Entry 5L8M (X-ray diffraction, 2.10 A resolution); this record covers chain A.

Chain A:
Molecule: Bacteriophytochrome
Organism: Deinococcus radiodurans
Notes: EC 2.7.13.3
UniProtKB: Q9RZA4 (BPHY_DEIRA); numbering as in UniProt (aligned over 1-321)
Amino-acid sequence (343 residues; numbered -13 to 329; the number before each row is that of its first residue; numbers below 1 keep their minus sign (Met-13 is residue -13)):
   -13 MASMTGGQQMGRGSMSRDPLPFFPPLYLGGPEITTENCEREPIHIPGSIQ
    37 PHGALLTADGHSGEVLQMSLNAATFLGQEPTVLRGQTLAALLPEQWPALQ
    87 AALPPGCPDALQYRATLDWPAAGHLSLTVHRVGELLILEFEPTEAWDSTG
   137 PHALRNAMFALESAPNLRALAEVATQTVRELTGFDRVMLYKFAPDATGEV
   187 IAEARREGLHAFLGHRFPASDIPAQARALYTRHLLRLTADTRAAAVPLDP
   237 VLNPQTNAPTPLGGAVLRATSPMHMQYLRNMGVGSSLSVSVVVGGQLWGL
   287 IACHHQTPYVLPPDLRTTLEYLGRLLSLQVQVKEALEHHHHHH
Not modelled in the structure: -13 to 6, 108-109, 131-139, 323-329
Covalent attachments: 2(R),3(E)- phytochromobilin (LBV) linked to Cys24
Differences from the reference sequence: initiating methionine (-13); expression tag (-12 to 0, 322-329)
Small-molecule neighbours: 2(R),3(E)- phytochromobilin (LBV; 3-[2-[(Z)-[3-(2-carboxyethyl)-5-[(Z)-(4-ethenyl-3-methyl-5-oxidanylidene-pyrrol-2-ylidene)methyl]-4-methyl-pyrrol-1-ium -2-ylidene]methyl]-5-[(Z)-[(3E)-3-ethylidene-4-methyl-5-oxidanylidene-pyrrolidin-2-ylidene]methyl]-4-methyl-1H-pyrrol-3- yl]propanoic acid): Thr20, Thr21, Glu27, Ile29, Met174, Tyr176, Val186, Phe198, Phe203, Ser206, Asp207, Ile208, Pro209, Ala212, Tyr216, Arg222, Arg254, Ala255, Thr256, Ser257, Met259, His260, Tyr263, Leu264, Met267, Ser272, Leu273, Ser274, Leu286, Ala288, His290
From the paper describing this entry:
  - conformationally variable residues: Pro17 to Glu25, Tyr176, Gly184 to Val186, Tyr263, Met267
  - binding site for 2(R),3(E)- phytochromobilin: Cys24, Tyr176, Tyr263

Overview:
Covalently linked 2(R),3(E)- phytochromobilin: at Cys24. The paper reports a binding site for 2(R),3(E)-
phytochromobilin at Cys24, Tyr176 and Tyr263; conformational variability at Pro17, Tyr176 and Gly184 among
others.
Chain A is Bacteriophytochrome (Deinococcus radiodurans); the structure, Wild-type PAS-GAF fragment from
Deinococcus radiodurans Bphp collected at LCLS, was determined by X-ray diffraction together with 5K5B and
5LBR from the same study.
